Entry 6B44 (electron microscopy, 2.90 A resolution); this record covers chains E and M of the 12 polymer chains in the assembly.

== Chain E ==
Protein: CRISPR-associated protein Csy3
From: Pseudomonas aeruginosa (strain UCBPP-PA14)
UniProt: Q02MM1 (CSY3_PSEAB); numbering as in UniProt (aligned over 1-342)
Chain sequence (344 residues; each row starts with the number of its first residue; numbers below 1 keep their minus sign (Met-1 is residue -1)):
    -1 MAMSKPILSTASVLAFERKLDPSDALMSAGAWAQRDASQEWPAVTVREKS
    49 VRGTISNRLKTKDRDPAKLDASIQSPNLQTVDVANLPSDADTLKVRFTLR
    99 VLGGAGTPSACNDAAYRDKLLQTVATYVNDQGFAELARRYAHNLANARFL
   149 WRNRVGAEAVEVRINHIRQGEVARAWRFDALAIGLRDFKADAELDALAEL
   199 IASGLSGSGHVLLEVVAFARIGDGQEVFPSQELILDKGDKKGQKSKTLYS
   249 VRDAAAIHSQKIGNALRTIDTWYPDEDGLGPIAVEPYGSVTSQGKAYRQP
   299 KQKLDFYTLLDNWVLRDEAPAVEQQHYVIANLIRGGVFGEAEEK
Unresolved in the structure: -1 to 4, 339-342
Differences from the reference sequence: initiating methionine (-1); expression tag (0)

== Chain M ==
Molecule: Pseudomonas aeruginosa strain SMC4485 CRISPR repeat sequence
From: Pseudomonas aeruginosa
Sequence (60 nucleotides; each row starts with the number of its first residue):
     1 CUAAGAAAUUCACGGCGGGCUUGAUGUCCGCGUCUACCUGGUUCACUGCC
    51 GUGUAGGCAG

== How chain E and chain M interact ==
Pairs across the interface (45):
  Val11(E) - G23(M)  base contact
  Leu12(E) - G23(M)  hydrogen bond to the base
  Ala13(E) - U22(M)  sugar contact
  Ala13(E) - G23(M)  sugar contact
  Phe14(E) - G23(M)  hydrogen bond to the sugar
  Phe14(E) - A24(M)  sugar contact
  Glu15(E) - G23(M)  phosphate contact
  Glu15(E) - A24(M)  phosphate contact
  Arg16(E) - A24(M)  hydrogen bond to the phosphate
  Arg16(E) - U25(M)  salt bridge to the phosphate
  Val49(E) - C31(M)  sugar contact
  Val49(E) - U33(M)  phosphate contact
  Arg50(E) - C31(M)  hydrogen bond to the sugar
  Arg50(E) - G32(M)  sugar contact
  Arg50(E) - U33(M)  hydrogen bond to the phosphate
  Gly51(E) - C31(M)  sugar contact
  Val79(E) - C31(M)  base contact
  Trp149(E) - G26(M)  base contact
  Arg150(E) - C29(M)  salt bridge to the phosphate
  Arg150(E) - G30(M)  salt bridge to the phosphate
  Ser228(E) - U27(M)  phosphate contact
  Ser228(E) - C28(M)  phosphate contact
  Gln229(E) - U27(M)  hydrogen bond to the sugar
  Gln229(E) - C28(M)  base contact
  Glu230(E) - U27(M)  base contact
  Leu231(E) - U27(M)  sugar contact
  Leu233(E) - U27(M)  base contact
  Ser243(E) - C29(M)  base contact
  His256(E) - U27(M)  salt bridge to the phosphate
  Gln258(E) - U25(M)  sugar contact
  Gln258(E) - G26(M)  phosphate contact
  Gln258(E) - U27(M)  hydrogen bond to the phosphate
  Lys259(E) - G26(M)  base contact
  Lys259(E) - C28(M)  salt bridge to the phosphate
  Asn262(E) - G26(M)  hydrogen bond to the base
  Arg265(E) - U25(M)  sugar contact
  Arg265(E) - G26(M)  salt bridge to the phosphate
  Glu283(E) - G26(M)  phosphate contact
  Ser290(E) - G26(M)  hydrogen bond to the base
  Arg332(E) - A24(M)  hydrogen bond to the sugar
  Gly333(E) - A24(M)  sugar contact
  Gly334(E) - G23(M)  hydrogen bond to the sugar
  Gly334(E) - A24(M)  sugar contact
  Val335(E) - G23(M)  base contact
  Val335(E) - A24(M)  base contact
Also at the interface, not in a pair above, chain E (35 interface residues in all): Thr52, Ser54, Leu76, Ser107, Ala108, Val288
Also at the interface, not in a pair above, chain M (13 interface residues in all): C34

== Summary ==
The interface between chain E and chain M involves 35 residues on one side and 13 on the other, with 11
hydrogen bonds and 6 salt bridges. Polar contacts include Leu12(E)-G23(M), Asn262(E)-G26(M) and
Ser290(E)-G26(M).
Chain E is CRISPR-associated protein Csy3 (Pseudomonas aeruginosa (strain UCBPP-PA14)) and chain M is
Pseudomonas aeruginosa strain SMC4485 CRISPR repeat sequence (Pseudomonas aeruginosa); the structure, Cryo-EM
structure of Type I-F CRISPR crRNA-guided Csy surveillance complex with bound target dsDNA, was determined by
electron microscopy, deposited together with 6B45, 6B46, 6B47 and 6B48.
